Entry 8GXX (electron microscopy, 3.00 A resolution); this record covers chains B and D of the 12 polymer chains in the assembly.

Chain B:
Molecule: V-type ATP synthase alpha chain
From: Thermus thermophilus HB8
Notes: EC 7.1.2.2
UniProtKB: Q56403 (VATA_THET8); residue numbers follow UniProt; this construct covers 1-578
Amino-acid sequence (578 residues; row label = number of the first residue in the row):
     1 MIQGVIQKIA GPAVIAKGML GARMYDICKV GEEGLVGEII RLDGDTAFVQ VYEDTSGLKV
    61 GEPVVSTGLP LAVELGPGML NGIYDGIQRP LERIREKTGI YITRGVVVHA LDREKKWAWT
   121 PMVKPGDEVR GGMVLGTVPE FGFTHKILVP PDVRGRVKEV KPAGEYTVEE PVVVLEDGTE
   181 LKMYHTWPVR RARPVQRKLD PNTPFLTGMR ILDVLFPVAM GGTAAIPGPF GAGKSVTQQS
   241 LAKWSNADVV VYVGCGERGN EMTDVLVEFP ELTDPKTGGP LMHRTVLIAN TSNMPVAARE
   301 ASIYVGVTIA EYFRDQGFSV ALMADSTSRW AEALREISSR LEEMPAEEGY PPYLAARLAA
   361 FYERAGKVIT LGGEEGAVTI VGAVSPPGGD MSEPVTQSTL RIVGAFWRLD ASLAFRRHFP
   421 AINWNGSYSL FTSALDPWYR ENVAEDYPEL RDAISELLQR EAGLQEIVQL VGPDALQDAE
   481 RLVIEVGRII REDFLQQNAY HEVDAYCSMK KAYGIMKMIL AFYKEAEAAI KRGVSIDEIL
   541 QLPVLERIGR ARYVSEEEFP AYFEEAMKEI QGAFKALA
Construct notes: conflict Ala232 (Ser in Q56403), Ser235 (Thr in Q56403)
Residues lining bound ligands: ATP (adenosine-5'-triphosphate): Pro229, Phe230, Gly231, Ala232, Gly233, Lys234, Ser235, Val236, Arg258, Glu261, Ser385, Phe419, Pro420, Gln497, Asn498, Ala499, Tyr500
What the authors report for this chain:
  - binding site for ATP: Lys234, Ser235, Val236

Chain D:
Molecule: V-type ATP synthase beta chain
From: Thermus thermophilus HB8
UniProtKB: Q56404 (VATB_THET8); numbering as in UniProt (aligned over 1-478)
Amino-acid sequence (478 residues; row label = number of the first residue in the row):
     1 MDLLKKEYTG ITYISGPLLF VENAKDLAYG AIVDIKDGTG RVRGGQVIEV SEEYAVIQVF
    61 EETTGLDLAT TSVSLVEDVA RLGVSKEMLG RRFNGIGKPI DGLPPITPEK RLPITGLPLN
   121 PVARRKPEQF IQTGISTIDV MNTLVRGQKL PIFSGSGLPA NEIAAQIARQ ATVRPDLSGE
   181 GEKEEPFAVV FAAMGITQRE LSYFIQEFER TGALSRSVLF LNKADDPTIE RILTPRMALT
   241 VAEYLAFEHD YHVLVILTDM TNYCEALREI GAAREEIPGR RGYPGYMYTD LATIYERAGV
   301 VEGKKGSVTQ IPILSMPDDD RTHPIPDLTG YITEGQIQLS RELHRKGIYP PIDPLPSLSR
   361 LMNNGVGKGK TREDHKQVSD QLYSAYANGV DIRKLVAIIG EDALTENDRR YLQFADAFER
   421 FFINQGQQNR SIEESLQIAW ALLSMLPQGE LKRISKDHIG KYYGQKLEEI WGAPQALD
Not modelled in the structure: 1-4, 475-478
What the authors report for this chain:
  - binding site for ATP: Arg360

Chain B / chain D interface:
Contacting residue pairs (78; chain B residue first):
  Gln7(B) - Ser51(D)
  Gln7(B) - Glu52(D)  hydrogen bond (backbone-backbone)
  Lys8(B) - Glu49(D)  salt bridge
  Lys8(B) - Val50(D)
  Ile9(B) - Tyr29(D)  hydrophobic
  Ile9(B) - Glu49(D)
  Ile9(B) - Val50(D)  hydrogen bond (backbone-backbone)
  Ala10(B) - Ile48(D)
  Gly11(B) - Tyr29(D)  hydrogen bond (backbone-side chain)
  Lys17(B) - Glu52(D)  salt bridge
  Thr55(B) - Tyr29(D)
  Ser56(B) - Tyr29(D)
  Gly57(B) - Tyr29(D)  hydrogen bond (backbone-backbone)
  Leu58(B) - Ala28(D)
  Leu58(B) - Tyr29(D)  hydrogen bond (backbone-backbone)
  Lys59(B) - Asp26(D)  hydrogen bond (side chain-backbone)
  Val60(B) - Val50(D)  hydrophobic
  Val60(B) - Glu52(D)
  Leu91(B) - Asn120(D)  hydrogen bond (backbone-side chain)
  Leu91(B) - Pro121(D)  hydrophobic
  Leu91(B) - Val122(D)  hydrophobic
  Arg95(B) - Asn120(D)
  Arg95(B) - Val122(D)
  Ile100(B) - Leu119(D)
  Ile100(B) - Asn120(D)  hydrogen bond (backbone-backbone)
  Ile100(B) - Val301(D)  hydrophobic
  Ile100(B) - Lys304(D)
  Tyr101(B) - Leu117(D)
  Tyr101(B) - Pro118(D)
  Tyr101(B) - Leu119(D)  hydrophobic
  Tyr101(B) - Phe247(D)
  Ile102(B) - Leu117(D)
  Ile102(B) - Pro118(D)  hydrogen bond (backbone-backbone)
  Thr103(B) - Leu117(D)
  Arg104(B) - Leu117(D)
  Phe230(B) - Leu358(D)  hydrophobic
  Phe230(B) - Arg360(D)
  Gly256(B) - Tyr288(D)
  Arg258(B) - Gly330(D)  hydrogen bond (side chain-backbone)
  Arg258(B) - Tyr331(D)  hydrogen bond (side chain-backbone)
  Arg258(B) - Ile332(D)
  Arg258(B) - Thr333(D)  hydrogen bond (side chain-backbone)
  Arg258(B) - Arg360(D)
  Gly259(B) - Arg124(D)
  Gly259(B) - Glu296(D)  hydrogen bond (backbone-side chain)
  Asn260(B) - Pro127(D)
  Asn260(B) - Gly147(D)  hydrogen bond (side chain-backbone)
  Asn260(B) - Lys149(D)
  Asn260(B) - Glu334(D)  hydrogen bond
  Asn260(B) - Leu361(D)
  Thr263(B) - Arg124(D)
  Thr263(B) - Arg125(D)
  Thr263(B) - Lys126(D)
  Leu266(B) - Pro121(D)
  Leu266(B) - Val122(D)
  Ser292(B) - Tyr288(D)
  Ser292(B) - Ala292(D)
  Ser292(B) - Glu296(D)  hydrogen bond
  Ser292(B) - Ile332(D)
  Asn293(B) - Pro118(D)
  Asn293(B) - Glu296(D)
  Val296(B) - Thr289(D)
  Arg299(B) - Tyr288(D)
  Arg299(B) - Thr289(D)  hydrogen bond
  Arg329(B) - Tyr288(D)
  Arg329(B) - Tyr331(D)
  Glu332(B) - Tyr288(D)
  Glu332(B) - Tyr331(D)
  Arg335(B) - Arg280(D)
  Glu336(B) - Gly285(D)
  Glu336(B) - Tyr286(D)
  Glu336(B) - Thr289(D)  hydrogen bond
  Arg340(B) - Tyr286(D)
  Glu342(B) - Ile277(D)
  Glu348(B) - Arg280(D)
  Gly349(B) - Arg280(D)
  Pro387(B) - Tyr331(D)
  Arg417(B) - Arg453(D)
Also at the interface, not in a pair above, chain B (54 interface residues in all): Ile6, Asp54, Ile83, Glu92, Ile94, Gly231, Glu261, Asp264, Glu268, Ala289, Thr291, Met294, Ser339, Phe415
Also at the interface, not in a pair above, chain D (47 interface residues in all): Lys25, Val79, Thr115, Ala123, Gln148, Glu243, Tyr383

In short:
The interface between chain B and chain D involves 54 residues on one side and 47 on the other; the contacts
include 18 hydrogen bonds and 2 salt bridges. Polar contacts include Lys8(B)-Glu49(D), Lys17(B)-Glu52(D) and
Gly11(B)-Tyr29(D). Chain B binds ATP. From the paper: a binding site for ATP at Lys234(B), Ser235(B) and
Arg360(D) among others.
Chain B is V-type ATP synthase alpha chain and chain D is V-type ATP synthase beta chain, both from Thermus
thermophilus HB8; the structure, 3 nucleotide-bound V1EG of V/A-ATPase from Thermus thermophilus, was
determined by electron microscopy, deposited together with 8GXU, 8GXW, 8GXY and 8GXZ.
